Entry 6KW5 (electron microscopy, 10.13 A resolution (very low resolution: no residue pairs are listed; an interface is given only as per-side residue counts)); this record covers chains U and N of the 28 polymer chains in the assembly.

Chain U:
Name: Histone H4
Organism: Xenopus laevis
UniProt: A0A1L8G0X3 (A0A1L8G0X3_XENLA); residues 0-125 here correspond to UniProt positions 1-126 (UniProt number = residue number + 1)
Chain sequence (126 residues; row label = number of the first residue in the row; numbering starts at 0):
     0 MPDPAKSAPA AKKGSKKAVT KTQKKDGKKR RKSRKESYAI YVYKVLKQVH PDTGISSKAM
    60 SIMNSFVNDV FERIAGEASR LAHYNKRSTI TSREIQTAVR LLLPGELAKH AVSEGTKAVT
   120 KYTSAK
Unresolved in the structure: 0-31, 125

Chain N:
Molecule: DNA 167
Sequence (167 nucleotides; numbered -19 to 147; the number before each row is that of its first residue; numbers below 1 keep their minus sign (DC-19 is residue -19)):
   -19 CTAGTACTTC TCGACAAGCT TCAGGATGTA TATATCTGAC ACGTGCCTGG AGACTAGGGA
    41 GTAATCCCCT TGGCGGTTAA AACGCGGGGG ACAGCGCGTA CGTGCGTTTA AGCGGTGCTA
   101 GAGCTGTCTA CGACCAATTG AGCGGCCTCG GCACCGGGAT TCTCATC
Unresolved in the structure: -19 to 0, 147

Interface between chain U and chain N:
At this resolution (10 A) residue pairs are not listed: 10 residues of chain U and 9 of chain N lie at the interface.

Summary:
The interface between chain U and chain N involves 10 residues on one side and 9 on the other.
Chain U is Histone H4 (Xenopus laevis) and chain N is DNA 167; the structure, The ClassC RSC-Nucleosome
Complex, was determined by electron microscopy.
